3MJG - chains B and X of the 4 polymer chains in the assembly; structure by X-ray diffraction, 2.30 A resolution.

# Chain B
Molecule: Platelet-derived growth factor subunit B
Source organism: Homo sapiens
Reference sequence: P01127 (PDGFB_HUMAN); residues -60 to 104 here correspond to UniProt positions 21-185 (UniProt number = residue number + 81)
Amino-acid sequence (172 residues; each row starts with the number of its first residue; numbers below 1 keep their minus sign (Glu-60 is residue -60)):
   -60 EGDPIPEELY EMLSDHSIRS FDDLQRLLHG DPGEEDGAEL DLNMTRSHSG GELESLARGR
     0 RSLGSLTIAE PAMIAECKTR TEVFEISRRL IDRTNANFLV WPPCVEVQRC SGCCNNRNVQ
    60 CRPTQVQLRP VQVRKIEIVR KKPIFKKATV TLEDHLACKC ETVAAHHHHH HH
Not modelled in the structure: -60 to 1, 103-111
Construct notes: expression tag (105-111)
Cystine bridges: Cys16-Cys60, Cys49-Cys97, Cys53-Cys99
UniProt features mapped onto this chain:
  - site (Involved in receptor binding): Arg27, Ile30
  - glycosylation: Asn-18 (N-linked (GlcNAc...) asparagine)
Reported in the primary citation:
  - contacts within the chain: Ile30-Ala87 (hydrophobic contact)

# Chain X
Molecule: Beta-type platelet-derived growth factor receptor
Source organism: Homo sapiens
Notes: EC 2.7.10.1
Reference sequence: P09619 (PGFRB_HUMAN); numbering as in UniProt (aligned over 33-314)
Amino-acid sequence (289 residues; row label = number of the first residue in the row):
    33 LVVTPPGPEL VLNVSSTFVL TCSGSAPVVW ERMSQEPPQE MAKAQDGTFS SVLTLTNLTG
    93 LDTGEYFCTH NDSRGLETDE RKRLYIFVPD PTVGFLPNDA EELFIFLTEI TEITIPCRVT
   153 DPQLVVTLHE KKGDVALPVP YDHQRGFSGI FEDRSYICKT TIGDREVDSD AYYVYRLQVS
   213 SINVSVNAVQ TVVRQGENIT LMCIVIGNEV VNFEWTYPRK ESGRLVEPVT DFLLDMPYHI
   273 RSILHIPSAE LEDSGTYTCN VTESVNDHQD EKAINITVVE SGHHHHHHH
Not modelled in the structure: 105-110, 313-321
Construct notes: expression tag (315-321)
Modified positions: Asn89, Asn103, Asn215, Asn230, Asn292, Asn307 (glycosylation site)
Cystine bridges: Cys54-Cys100, Cys149-Cys190, Cys235-Cys291
Ligand contacts:
  - N-acetylglucosamine (NAG; 2-acetamido-2-deoxy-beta-D-glucopyranose), molecule 1: Ala58, Pro59, His102, Asn103
  - N-acetylglucosamine (NAG), molecule 2: Ser213, Ile214, Asn215, Asp302
  - N-acetylglucosamine (NAG), molecule 3: Asn230, His277, Pro279
  - N-acetylglucosamine (NAG), molecule 4: Glu246, Asn292, Gln301, Glu303
  - N-acetylglucosamine (NAG), molecule 5: Thr288, Ala305, Ile306, Asn307
UniProt features mapped onto this chain:
  - glycosylation (N-linked (GlcNAc...) asparagine): Asn45, Asn89, Asn103, Asn215, Asn230, Asn292, Asn307
Reported in the primary citation:
  - specificity-determining residues: Phe136, Phe138, Tyr205, Phe245, Phe264, Tyr270 (proposed by the authors, not directly observed)

# Interface between chain B and chain X
Pairs across the interface - 45 pairs, chain B then chain X:
  Arg27(B) with Glu241(X), hydrogen bond (side chain-backbone); Val242(X); Phe264(X)
  Arg28(B) with Val261(X); Thr262(X), hydrogen bond (side chain-backbone); Asp263(X), salt bridge
  Arg32(B) with Pro260(X); Val261(X); Thr262(X), hydrogen bond (backbone-backbone)
  Thr33(B) with Glu259(X); Pro260(X); Thr262(X)
  Asn34(B) with Val243(X); Asn244(X), hydrogen bond; Phe245(X), hydrogen bond (side chain-backbone); Thr262(X)
  Ala35(B) with Val242(X); Val243(X), hydrogen bond (backbone-backbone); Ile272(X), hydrophobic
  Asn36(B) with Val242(X); Val243(X), hydrogen bond (backbone-backbone); Asn244(X)
  Phe37(B) with Val242(X)
  Leu38(B) with Phe138(X), hydrophobic; Tyr207(X); Leu209(X), hydrophobic; Glu241(X)
  Trp40(B) with Phe136(X), hydrophobic; Tyr205(X), hydrophobic
  Arg73(B) with Ala132(X); Phe136(X)
  Ile77(B) with Phe138(X), hydrophobic; Ser296(X), hydrogen bond (backbone-side chain); Val297(X), hydrophobic
  Val78(B) with Ser296(X)
  Arg79(B) with Ser296(X), hydrogen bond (backbone-backbone); Val297(X)
  Lys80(B) with Phe138(X); Thr140(X)
  Lys81(B) with Glu133(X), salt bridge
  Pro82(B) with Glu133(X); Phe138(X), hydrophobic
  Phe84(B) with Ala132(X); Glu133(X); Phe136(X), hydrophobic
Interface residues without a listed pair, chain B (19 interface residues in all): Ile75
Interface residues without a listed pair, chain X (24 interface residues in all): Leu139, Tyr270
From the paper, about this interface:
  - specific contacts: Arg27(B)-Glu241(X) (hydrogen bond)
  - interface residues, chain B: Arg28(B), Arg32(B), Ala35(B), Pro82(B), Phe84(B)
  - interface residues, chain X: Val243(X), Val261(X), Thr262(X)

# Overview
19 residues of chain B and 24 residues of chain X are in contact, with 9 hydrogen bonds and 2 salt bridges.
Polar contacts include Arg28(B)-Asp263(X), Lys81(B)-Glu133(X) and Arg27(B)-Glu241(X). The paper describes a
hydrogen bond between Arg27(B) and Glu241(X). From the paper: interface residues Arg28(B), Arg32(B) and
Val243(X) among others; specificity determinants Phe136(X), Phe138(X) and Tyr205(X) among others.
Here chain B is Platelet-derived growth factor subunit B and chain X is Beta-type platelet-derived growth
factor receptor, both from Homo sapiens. Entry 3MJG (The structure of a platelet derived growth factor
receptor complex) was determined by X-ray diffraction.
